PDB entry 1NBU | X-ray diffraction, 1.60 A resolution | chains B and C of the 8 polymer chains in the assembly

== Chain B ==
Molecule: Probable dihydroneopterin aldolase
Organism: Mycobacterium tuberculosis
Notes: EC 4.1.2.25
UniProtKB: P0A580 (FOLB_MYCTU); residue numbers follow UniProt; this construct covers 1-119
Chain sequence (119 residues; numbered 1 to 119; the number before each row is that of its first residue):
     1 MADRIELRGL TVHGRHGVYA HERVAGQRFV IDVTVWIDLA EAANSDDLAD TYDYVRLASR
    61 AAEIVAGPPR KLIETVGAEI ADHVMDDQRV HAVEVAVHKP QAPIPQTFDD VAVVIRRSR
Disordered / not traced: 1
Construct notes: engineered mutation Ala-20 (Asp in P0A580)
Residues lining bound ligands:
  - PH2 (2-amino-6-hydroxymethyl-7,8-dihydro-3H-pteridin-4-one), molecule 1: Ile-5, Leu-48, Thr-51, Tyr-52, Asp-53, Tyr-54, Val-55
  - PH2, molecule 2: Gly-17, Val-18, Glu-22, Lys-71, Leu-72, Ile-73, Glu-74, Lys-99, Val-113
What the authors report for this chain:
  - binding site for PH2: Asp-53, Tyr-54

== Chain C ==
Molecule: Probable dihydroneopterin aldolase
Organism: Mycobacterium tuberculosis
Notes: EC 4.1.2.25
UniProtKB: P0A580 (FOLB_MYCTU); residue numbers follow UniProt; this construct covers 1-119
Chain sequence (119 residues; row label = number of the first residue in the row):
     1 MADRIELRGL TVHGRHGVAA HERVAGQRFV IDVTVWIDLA EAANSDDLAD TYDYVRLASR
    61 AAEIVAGPPR KLIETVGAEI ADHVMDDQRV HAVEVAVHKP QAPIPQTFDD VAVVIRRSR
Disordered / not traced: 1
Construct notes: engineered mutation Ala-19 (Tyr in P0A580), Ala-20 (Asp in P0A580)
Residues lining bound ligands:
  - PH2 (2-amino-6-hydroxymethyl-7,8-dihydro-3H-pteridin-4-one), molecule 1: Ile-5, Leu-48, Thr-51, Tyr-52, Asp-53, Tyr-54, Val-55
  - PH2, molecule 2: Gly-17, Val-18, Glu-22, Lys-71, Leu-72, Ile-73, Glu-74, Lys-99, Val-113

== How chain B and chain C interact ==
Pairs across the interface (44):
  Arg-70(B) / Asp-46(C)
  Lys-71(B) / Asp-46(C)  hydrogen bond (backbone-side chain)
  Leu-72(B) / Ala-42(C)
  Leu-72(B) / Asp-46(C)  hydrogen bond (backbone-side chain)
  Leu-72(B) / Asp-47(C)
  Leu-72(B) / Leu-48(C)
  Glu-74(B) / Ala-43(C)
  Glu-74(B) / Thr-51(C)  hydrogen bond
  Thr-75(B) / Ala-42(C)
  Thr-75(B) / Ala-43(C)
  Thr-75(B) / Asp-46(C)  hydrogen bond
  Ala-78(B) / Ala-43(C)  hydrophobic
  Glu-94(B) / Ala-2(C)
  Glu-94(B) / Arg-4(C)  salt bridge
  Lys-99(B) / Tyr-54(C)  hydrogen bond
  Ala-102(B) / Tyr-54(C)
  Ile-104(B) / Val-55(C)  hydrophobic
  Ile-104(B) / Ala-58(C)  hydrophobic
  Gln-106(B) / Leu-10(C)
  Gln-106(B) / Ala-58(C)
  Gln-106(B) / Ser-59(C)
  Gln-106(B) / Ala-62(C)
  Thr-107(B) / Gly-9(C)
  Thr-107(B) / Leu-10(C)
  Thr-107(B) / Thr-11(C)  hydrogen bond (backbone-backbone)
  Phe-108(B) / Arg-8(C)
  Phe-108(B) / Gly-9(C)
  Phe-108(B) / Leu-10(C)  hydrophobic
  Asp-109(B) / Arg-8(C)  hydrogen bond (backbone-backbone)
  Asp-109(B) / Gly-9(C)
  Asp-110(B) / Leu-7(C)
  Asp-110(B) / Arg-8(C)  hydrogen bond (backbone-backbone)
  Val-111(B) / Glu-6(C)
  Val-111(B) / Tyr-54(C)  hydrophobic
  Ala-112(B) / Ile-5(C)
  Ala-112(B) / Glu-6(C)  hydrogen bond (backbone-backbone)
  Val-113(B) / Arg-4(C)
  Val-114(B) / Asp-3(C)
  Val-114(B) / Arg-4(C)  hydrogen bond (backbone-backbone)
  Val-114(B) / Glu-6(C)
  Ile-115(B) / Asp-3(C)
  Ile-115(B) / Leu-39(C)  hydrophobic
  Arg-116(B) / Ala-2(C)
  Arg-116(B) / Asp-3(C)  hydrogen bond (backbone-side chain)
Also at the interface, not in a pair above, chain B (25 interface residues in all): Val-18, Glu-22, Pro-103, Arg-117
Also at the interface, not in a pair above, chain C (23 interface residues in all): Ala-40

== Summary ==
25 residues of chain B and 23 residues of chain C are in contact, with 11 hydrogen bonds and 1 salt bridge.
Polar pairs include Glu-94(B)/Arg-4(C), Lys-71(B)/Asp-46(C) and Leu-72(B)/Asp-46(C). One compound PH2 molecule
is bound between chain B and chain C. From the paper: a binding site for PH2 at Asp-53(B) and Tyr-54(B).
Chain B is Probable dihydroneopterin aldolase and chain C is Probable dihydroneopterin aldolase, both from
Mycobacterium tuberculosis; the structure, 7,8-Dihydroneopterin Aldolase Complexed with Product From
Mycobacterium Tuberculosis, was determined by X-ray diffraction, deposited together with 1Z9W.
